1I7Z - chains A and B; structure by X-ray diffraction, 2.30 A resolution.

Chain A:
Name: Chimera of ig kappa chain: human constant region and mouse variable region
From: Mus musculus, Homo sapiens
UniProt: P01834 (KAC_HUMAN); residues 109-214 here correspond to UniProt positions 1-106 (UniProt number = residue number - 108)
Sequence (219 residues; numbered 1 to 214 plus 5 insertion-coded residues; the number before each row is that of its first residue; a row labelled like 27A-27D holds insertion residues (27A, then the next letters in order)):
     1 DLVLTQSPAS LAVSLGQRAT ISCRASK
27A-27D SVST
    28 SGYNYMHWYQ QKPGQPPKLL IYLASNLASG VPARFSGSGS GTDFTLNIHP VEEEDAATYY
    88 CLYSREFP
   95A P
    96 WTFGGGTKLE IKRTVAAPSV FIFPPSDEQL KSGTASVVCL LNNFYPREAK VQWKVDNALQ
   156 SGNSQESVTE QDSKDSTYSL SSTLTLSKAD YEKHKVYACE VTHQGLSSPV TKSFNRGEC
Cystine bridges: Cys23-Cys88, Cys134-Cys194
Small-molecule neighbours: cocaine (COC): Tyr32, His34, Tyr36, Leu46, Tyr49, Leu50, Leu89, Ser91, Arg92, Glu93, Trp96

Chain B:
Name: Chimera of ig gamma-1 chain: human constant region and mouse variable region
From: Mus musculus, Homo sapiens
UniProt: P01857 (IGHG1_HUMAN); the construct has insertions or renumbered stretches relative to UniProt, so the offset changes along the chain: 114-130 = UniProt 1-17; 133-154 = UniProt 18-39; 162-169 = UniProt 42-49; 171-180 = UniProt 50-59; 2 more segments
Sequence (220 residues; row label = number of the first residue in the row; note: 12 numbers in that range are skipped by the numbering (no residue carries them; nothing is unmodelled there); a row labelled like 82A-82C holds insertion residues (82A, then the next letters in order)):
     1 QVQLQQSGPE LKKPGETVKI SCKTSGYSFT NYGMNWVKQA PGKGLKWMGW IN
   52A T
    53 YTGEPTYADD FRGRFAFSLA TSASTAYLQI
82A-82C INL
    83 KNEDTATYFC ETYDSPLGDY WGQGTTVTVS SASTKGPSVF PLAPSSKS
   133 TSGGTAALGC LVKDYFPEPV TV
   156 SW
   162 NSGALTSG
   171 VHTFPAVLQS
   182 SGLYSLSSVV TVPSSSLGT
   203 Q
   205 TYICNVNHKP SNTKVDKKVE PKSC
Cystine bridges: Cys22-Cys92, Cys142-Cys208
Small-molecule neighbours: cocaine (COC): Tyr32, Glu93, Tyr95, Ser97, Pro98, Asp101
Swiss-Prot annotation at these positions:
  - region: Glu224 to Cys228 (Hinge)

Interface between chain A and chain B:
Cross-chain cystine bridges: Cys214(A)-Cys228(B)
Contacting residue pairs - 80 pairs, chain A then chain B:
  Tyr36(A) with Asp101(B), hydrogen bond; Trp103(B)
  Gln38(A) with Gln39(B), hydrogen bond; Leu45(B); Phe91(B)
  Pro43(A) with Phe91(B), hydrophobic; Gly104(B); Gln105(B)
  Pro44(A) with Leu45(B), hydrophobic; Trp103(B)
  Leu46(A) with Pro98(B); Asp101(B)
  Tyr49(A) with Pro98(B), hydrophobic; Leu99(B), hydrophobic
  Ala55(A) with Leu99(B)
  Ser56(A) with Leu99(B)
  Tyr87(A) with Gln39(B); Lys43(B); Gly44(B); Leu45(B), hydrophobic
  Glu93(A) with Tyr32(B), hydrogen bond; Tyr95(B), hydrogen bond (backbone-side chain)
  Phe94(A) with Tyr32(B), hydrophobic; Tyr95(B)
  Pro95(A) with Asn35(B); Trp47(B), hydrophobic; Trp50(B); Tyr95(B)
  Pro95A(A) with Trp47(B), hydrophobic
  Trp96(A) with Asn35(B); Trp47(B); Glu93(B)
  Phe98(A) with Leu45(B); Trp47(B)
  Phe116(A) with Lys129(B); Ser130(B); Thr133(B); Ser134(B); Ala139(B), hydrophobic
  Ile117(A) with Lys129(B), hydrogen bond (backbone-backbone)
  Phe118(A) with Leu124(B); Ala125(B); Ser130(B); Ala139(B); Leu140(B), hydrophobic
  Ser121(A) with Phe122(B); Pro123(B)
  Glu123(A) with Val121(B); Phe122(B); Pro123(B); Lys221(B), salt bridge
  Gln124(A) with Phe122(B); Lys145(B)
  Ser131(A) with Leu143(B); Lys145(B)
  Val133(A) with Leu124(B), hydrophobic
  Leu135(A) with Phe174(B), hydrophobic; Val190(B), hydrophobic
  Asn137(A) with His172(B); Thr192(B)
  Asn138(A) with His172(B), hydrogen bond
  Gln160(A) with Val177(B); Leu178(B), hydrogen bond (side chain-backbone); Gln179(B)
  Glu161(A) with Val177(B)
  Ser162(A) with Phe174(B); Pro175(B), hydrogen bond (side chain-backbone); Val177(B)
  Val163(A) with Pro175(B)
  Thr164(A) with Phe174(B)
  Ser174(A) with His172(B); Phe174(B)
  Leu175(A) with Phe174(B)
  Ser176(A) with Phe174(B); Ser188(B), hydrogen bond
  Ser208(A) with Lys129(B)
  Glu213(A) with Lys129(B), salt bridge; Cys228(B)
  Cys214(A) with Lys226(B); Cys228(B), disulfide
Other interface residues (no listed pair), chain A (42 interface residues in all): Gln42, Leu54, Pro120, Thr180, Phe209
Other interface residues (no listed pair), chain B (45 interface residues in all): Val37, Lys46, Thr137

In short:
Chain A and chain B form an interface of 42 and 45 residues respectively, with 1 disulfide bond, 9 hydrogen
bonds and 2 salt bridges. Among the polar pairs are Glu123(A)-Lys221(B), Glu213(A)-Lys129(B) and
Tyr36(A)-Asp101(B). Cocaine is bound between chain A and chain B.
Here chain A is Chimera of ig kappa chain: human constant region and mouse variable region and chain B is
Chimera of ig gamma-1 chain: human constant region and mouse variable region, both from Mus musculus, Homo
sapiens. Entry 1I7Z (Antibody GNC92H2 bound to ligand) was determined by X-ray diffraction.
